Entry 6RDB (electron microscopy, 2.80 A resolution); this record covers chains U and X of the 20 polymer chains in the assembly.

# Chain U
Protein: ATP synthase subunit alpha
Organism: Polytomella sp. Pringsheim 198.80
Reference sequence: A0ZW40 (A0ZW40_9CHLO); numbering as in UniProt (aligned over 1-562)
Chain sequence (562 residues; row label = number of the first residue in the row):
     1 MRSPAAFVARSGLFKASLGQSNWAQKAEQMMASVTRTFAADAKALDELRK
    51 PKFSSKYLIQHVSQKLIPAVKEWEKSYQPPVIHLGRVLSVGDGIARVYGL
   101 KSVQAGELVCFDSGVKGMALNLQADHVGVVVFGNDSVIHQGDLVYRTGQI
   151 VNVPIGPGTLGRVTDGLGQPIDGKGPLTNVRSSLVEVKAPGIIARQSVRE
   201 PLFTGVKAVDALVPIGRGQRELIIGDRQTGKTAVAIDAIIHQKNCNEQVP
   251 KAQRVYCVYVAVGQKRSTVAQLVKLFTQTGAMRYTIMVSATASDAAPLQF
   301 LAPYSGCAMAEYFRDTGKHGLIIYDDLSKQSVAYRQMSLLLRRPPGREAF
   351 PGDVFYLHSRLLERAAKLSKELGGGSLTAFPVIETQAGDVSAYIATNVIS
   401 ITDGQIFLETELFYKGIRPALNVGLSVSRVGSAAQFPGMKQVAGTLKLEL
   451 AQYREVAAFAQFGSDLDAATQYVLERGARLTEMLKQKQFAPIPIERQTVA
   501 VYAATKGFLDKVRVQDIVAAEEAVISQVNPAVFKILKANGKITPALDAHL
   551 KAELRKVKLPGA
Unresolved in the structure: 1-39
Differences from the reference sequence: conflict Arg266 (Lys in A0ZW40)
Metal / ion sites: Mg2+: Thr232 (together with ATP)
Ligand contacts: ATP (adenosine-5'-triphosphate): Asp226, Arg227, Gln228, Thr229, Gly230, Lys231, Thr232, Ala233, Glu384, Phe413, Arg418, Pro419, Gln486, Lys487, Gln488
From the paper describing this entry:
  - binding site for the ligand ADP: Arg429

# Chain X
Protein: ATP synthase subunit beta
Organism: Polytomella sp. Pringsheim 198.80
Notes: EC 7.1.2.2
Reference sequence: A0ZW41 (A0ZW41_9CHLO); residues 1-574 here = UniProt positions 1-574
Chain sequence (574 residues; numbered 1 to 574; the number before each row is that of its first residue):
     1 MALRYAAGLAKNVVQRQGASLNIARAFAAEPAPAIDAGYVSQVIGPVVDV
    51 RFDGELPSILSSLEVEGHSVRLVLEVAQHMGDNTVRCIAMDSTDGLVRGQ
   101 KVVDTGSPIKVPVGRGTLGRIMNVIGEPVDEQGPIDAADIWSIHREAPEF
   151 TEQSTEQEILVTGIKVVDLLAPYQRGGKIGLFGGAGVGKTVLIMELINNV
   201 AKAHGGFSVFAGVGERTREGNDLYREMIESGVIKLGAERGNSKCTLVYGQ
   251 MNEPPGARARVALTGLTVAEYFRDIEGQDVLLFVDNIFRFTQANSEVSAL
   301 LGRIPSAVGYQPTLATDLGGLQERITTTTKGSITSVQAVYVPADDLTDPA
   351 PATTFAHLDATTVLSRSIAELGIYPAVDPLDSTSRMLNPNVIGAEHYNVA
   401 RGVQKVLQDYKNLQDIIAILGMDELSEEDKLTVARARKIQRFLSQPFQVA
   451 EVFTGTPGKYVDLADTISGFQGVLTGKYDDLPEMAFYMVGDIKEVKEKAD
   501 KMAKDIASRKEADNKKVSEELKDIPSLDKLVSEIKEVVIEEDDGLEEDFK
   551 AEALSSETVVLNEEGKSVPLPKKN
Unresolved in the structure: 1-32
Differences from the reference sequence: conflict Ala350 (Gly in A0ZW41), Leu387 (Arg in A0ZW41)
Metal / ion sites: Mg2+: Thr190, Glu215 (together with ADP)
Ligand contacts:
  - ADP (adenosine-5'-diphosphate): Ala185, Gly186, Val187, Gly188, Lys189, Thr190, Val191, Tyr374, Pro375, Phe447, Ala450, Phe453, Thr454
  - ATP (adenosine-5'-triphosphate): Ser384, Arg385, Leu387, Asn388, Tyr397, Arg401

# Interface between chain U and chain X
Pairs across the interface (168; chain U residue first):
  Val81(U) - Glu563(X)
  Ile82(U) - Glu563(X)  hydrogen bond (backbone-side chain)
  His83(U) - Glu563(X)  hydrogen bond (backbone-side chain)
  Leu84(U) - Leu561(X)
  Leu84(U) - Asn562(X)
  Leu84(U) - Glu563(X)  hydrogen bond (backbone-side chain)
  Gly99(U) - Arg98(X)  hydrogen bond (backbone-side chain)
  Leu100(U) - Arg98(X)  hydrogen bond (backbone-side chain)
  Ser102(U) - Val97(X)
  Val103(U) - Leu96(X)
  Val103(U) - Val97(X)
  Val103(U) - Arg98(X)
  Gln104(U) - Gly95(X)
  Gln104(U) - Leu96(X)
  Ala105(U) - Val43(X)  hydrophobic
  Ala105(U) - Thr93(X)
  Ala105(U) - Asp94(X)
  Ala105(U) - Gly95(X)  hydrogen bond (backbone-backbone)
  Ala105(U) - Leu96(X)  hydrogen bond (backbone-backbone)
  Gly106(U) - Asp94(X)
  Cys110(U) - Thr558(X)
  Cys110(U) - Val560(X)  hydrophobic
  Cys110(U) - Leu570(X)  hydrophobic
  Phe111(U) - Leu570(X)
  Asp112(U) - Lys573(X)
  Asp112(U) - Asn574(X)
  Gly114(U) - Leu570(X)
  Lys116(U) - Thr558(X)
  Asn121(U) - Val43(X)
  Asn121(U) - Ile44(X)
  Leu122(U) - Gln42(X)
  Leu122(U) - Val43(X)  hydrogen bond (backbone-backbone)
  Leu122(U) - Leu96(X)
  Leu122(U) - Arg98(X)
  Gln123(U) - Gln42(X)
  Gln123(U) - Ile44(X)
  Gln123(U) - Arg98(X)  hydrogen bond (backbone-side chain)
  Ala124(U) - Gln42(X)  hydrogen bond (backbone-side chain)
  His126(U) - Arg98(X)  hydrogen bond (backbone-side chain)
  Asp142(U) - Asn574(X)
  Tyr145(U) - Val560(X)  hydrophobic
  Tyr145(U) - Leu561(X)
  Tyr145(U) - Leu570(X)  hydrophobic
  Tyr145(U) - Pro571(X)
  Arg146(U) - Val560(X)
  Arg146(U) - Leu561(X)  hydrogen bond (backbone-backbone)
  Gly148(U) - Leu561(X)
  Ile150(U) - Asp94(X)
  Ile150(U) - Gly95(X)
  Pro154(U) - Leu554(X)  hydrophobic
  Ile155(U) - Phe549(X)
  Gly156(U) - Phe549(X)
  Pro157(U) - Leu545(X)
  Pro157(U) - Glu546(X)
  Pro157(U) - Phe549(X)
  Leu160(U) - Leu545(X)  hydrophobic
  Asn179(U) - Glu546(X)
  Asn179(U) - Phe549(X)
  Asn179(U) - Ala551(X)
  Val180(U) - Phe549(X)
  Val180(U) - Ala551(X)
  Val180(U) - Glu552(X)  hydrogen bond (backbone-backbone)
  Val180(U) - Leu554(X)  hydrophobic
  Arg181(U) - Phe549(X)
  Arg181(U) - Lys550(X)
  Arg181(U) - Glu552(X)
  Ser182(U) - Glu552(X)  hydrogen bond
  Lys188(U) - Glu253(X)  salt bridge
  Ala189(U) - Asn252(X)
  Pro190(U) - Thr217(X)
  Gly191(U) - Thr217(X)
  Ile192(U) - Ile121(X)  hydrophobic
  Ile192(U) - Thr217(X)
  Ile192(U) - Gly220(X)
  Ile192(U) - Asn221(X)
  Ile192(U) - Tyr248(X)  hydrophobic
  Ile193(U) - Val129(X)
  Ile193(U) - Asp130(X)
  Ile193(U) - Glu131(X)
  Ile193(U) - Tyr224(X)  hydrophobic
  Ile193(U) - Arg225(X)
  Arg195(U) - Thr217(X)
  Arg195(U) - Asn221(X)
  Gln196(U) - Asn221(X)
  Arg220(U) - Arg216(X)
  Gln248(U) - Ile539(X)
  Val249(U) - Ile539(X)
  Pro250(U) - Val537(X)  hydrophobic
  Pro250(U) - Val538(X)
  Pro250(U) - Glu540(X)
  Lys251(U) - Glu540(X)
  Lys251(U) - Asp542(X)
  Lys251(U) - Asp543(X)
  Lys251(U) - Gly544(X)
  Arg254(U) - Ile539(X)
  Arg254(U) - Glu541(X)
  Arg254(U) - Asp543(X)  salt bridge
  Tyr256(U) - Asp543(X)  hydrogen bond (side chain-backbone)
  Tyr256(U) - Leu545(X)
  Tyr284(U) - Asp543(X)
  Tyr312(U) - Leu545(X)  hydrogen bond (side chain-backbone)
  Tyr312(U) - Phe549(X)  hydrophobic
  Phe313(U) - Leu545(X)  hydrophobic
  Lys318(U) - Gly544(X)
  Lys318(U) - Leu545(X)
  Arg343(U) - Leu300(X)
  Pro344(U) - Ala299(X)
  Pro344(U) - Pro305(X)  hydrophobic
  Pro345(U) - Gly309(X)
  Gly346(U) - Val308(X)
  Arg347(U) - Pro342(X)
  Arg347(U) - Ala343(X)
  Arg347(U) - Asp345(X)  salt bridge
  Arg347(U) - Asp348(X)  salt bridge
  Gly352(U) - Glu296(X)
  Asp353(U) - Glu296(X)
  Phe355(U) - Met251(X)  hydrophobic
  Phe355(U) - Arg289(X)
  Phe355(U) - Gln292(X)
  Tyr356(U) - Glu253(X)
  Tyr356(U) - Pro254(X)
  Tyr356(U) - Pro255(X)
  Tyr356(U) - Arg258(X)
  Tyr356(U) - Glu296(X)
  Ser359(U) - Met251(X)  hydrogen bond (side chain-backbone)
  Arg360(U) - Met251(X)
  Glu363(U) - Arg216(X)
  Glu363(U) - Thr217(X)  hydrogen bond
  Glu363(U) - Met251(X)
  Glu363(U) - Asn252(X)
  Val390(U) - Arg366(X)
  Ser391(U) - Ala343(X)
  Ser391(U) - Asp344(X)
  Thr396(U) - Ala185(X)
  Thr396(U) - Tyr340(X)
  Thr396(U) - Pro342(X)  hydrogen bond (side chain-backbone)
  Asn397(U) - Tyr340(X)
  Ile399(U) - Ala185(X)
  Ile399(U) - Arg216(X)  hydrogen bond (backbone-side chain)
  Ser400(U) - Arg216(X)  hydrogen bond (backbone-side chain)
  Ser400(U) - Met251(X)
  Ser400(U) - Arg289(X)  hydrogen bond
  Ile401(U) - Arg216(X)  hydrogen bond (backbone-side chain)
  Ile401(U) - Met251(X)  hydrophobic
  Thr402(U) - Arg216(X)  hydrogen bond (backbone-side chain)
  Asp403(U) - Arg216(X)
  Asp403(U) - Arg218(X)  salt bridge
  Arg429(U) - Phe453(X)
  Val430(U) - Arg218(X)
  Ser432(U) - Phe453(X)
  Glu455(U) - Met484(X)
  Asn529(U) - Leu527(X)
  Ala531(U) - Leu527(X)  hydrophobic
  Ala531(U) - Val531(X)  hydrophobic
  Lys534(U) - Ile534(X)
  Ile535(U) - Leu530(X)
  Ile535(U) - Val531(X)
  Ile535(U) - Ile534(X)  hydrophobic
  Ala538(U) - Ile534(X)  hydrophobic
  Pro544(U) - Ile524(X)
  Ala545(U) - Ile524(X)
  Ala545(U) - Pro525(X)
  Ala548(U) - Ser518(X)
  Ala548(U) - Ile524(X)  hydrophobic
  His549(U) - Ile524(X)
  His549(U) - Pro525(X)  hydrogen bond (side chain-backbone)
  His549(U) - Ser526(X)
  His549(U) - Leu527(X)
Other interface residues (no listed pair), chain U (103 interface residues in all): Pro80, Lys101, Ser113, Leu120, Val127, Thr147, Leu177, Glu186, Ser197, Glu371, Tyr393, Leu425, Ala433, Val532, Leu546
Other interface residues (no listed pair), chain X (84 interface residues in all): Ser41, Asp91, Asp222, Glu370, Val452, Asp528, Val559

# Summary
103 residues of chain U and 84 residues of chain X are in contact; the contacts include 25 hydrogen bonds and
5 salt bridges. Polar pairs include Lys188(U)-Glu253(X), Arg254(U)-Asp543(X) and Arg347(U)-Asp345(X). Bound to
chain U: ATP. Bound to chain X: ATP and ADP. From the paper: a binding site for the ligand ADP at Arg429(U).
Chain U is ATP synthase subunit alpha and chain X is ATP synthase subunit beta, both from Polytomella sp.
Pringsheim 198.80; the structure, CryoEM structure of Polytomella F-ATP synthase, Primary rotary state 1,
focussed refinement of F1 head and ..., was determined by electron microscopy, deposited together with 6RD4,
6RD5, 6RD6, 6RD7, 6RD8, 6RD9 and 46 further entries.
